Entry 6YNS (X-ray diffraction, 3.94 A resolution); this record covers chains C and Q of the 6 polymer chains in the assembly.

Chain C:
Name: Calmodulin-1
Organism: Homo sapiens
Reference sequence: P0DP23 (CALM1_HUMAN); residues 1-148 here correspond to UniProt positions 2-149 (UniProt number = residue number + 1)
Amino-acid sequence (148 residues; each row starts with the number of its first residue):
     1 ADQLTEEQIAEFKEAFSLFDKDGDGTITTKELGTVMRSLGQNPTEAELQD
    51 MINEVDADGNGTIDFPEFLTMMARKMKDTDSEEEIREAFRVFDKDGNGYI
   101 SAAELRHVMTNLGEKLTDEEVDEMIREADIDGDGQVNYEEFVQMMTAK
Unresolved in the structure: 1-4, 76-80, 147-148
Metal / ion sites: Ca2+ site 1: Asp20, Asp22, Asp24, Thr26, Glu31; Ca2+ site 2: Asn60, Thr62, Glu67
Swiss-Prot annotation at these positions:
  - binding site (Ca(2+)): Asp20, Asp22, Asp24, Thr26, Glu31, Asp56, Asp58, Asn60, Thr62, Glu67, Asp93, Asp95, Asn97, Tyr99, Glu104, Asp129, Asp131, Asp133, Gln135, Glu140
  - modified residue: Ala1 (N-acetylalanine), Lys21 (N6-acetyllysine), Thr44 (Phosphothreonine), Ser81 (Phosphoserine), Lys94 (N6-acetyllysine), Tyr99 (Phosphotyrosine), Ser101 (Phosphoserine), Thr110 (Phosphothreonine), Lys115 (N6,N6,N6-trimethyllysine), Tyr138 (Phosphotyrosine)
  - cross-link: Lys21 (Glycyl lysine isopeptide (Lys-Gly) (interchain with G-Cter in SUMO2))

Chain Q:
Name: Bifunctional adenylate cyclase toxin/hemolysin CyaA
Reference sequence: A0A380ZZA1 (A0A380ZZA1_BORPT); residues 458-481 here = UniProt positions 458-481
Amino-acid sequence (24 residues; numbered 458 to 481; the number before each row is that of its first residue):
   458 WGQRALQGAQAVAAAQRLVHAIAL
Unresolved in the structure: 479-481
From the paper describing this entry:
  - mutagenesis - R461E/L463A/R474E/L475A/H477S/I479A, R461E/R474E, L463A/L475A/H477S/I479A: abolished localization
  - mutagenesis - R461A/R474A, R461K/R474K, R461Q/R474Q: unchanged localization
  - mutagenesis - W458A/I479A, L475A/H477S/I479A: decreased localization
  - mutagenesis - W458A/L463A (4-fold), W458A/I479A, R461E/R474E, R461Q/R474Q, L475A/H477S/I479A (20-fold), H477S/I479A (20-fold): decreased binding to Calmodulin-1 (chain C)

Chain C / chain Q interface:
Residue-residue contacts - 21 pairs, chain C then chain Q:
  Glu14(C) with Gln464(Q), hydrogen bond; Gly465(Q); Ala468(Q)
  Phe19(C) with Ala472(Q), hydrophobic
  Met36(C) with Gln473(Q), hydrogen bond
  Leu39(C) with Gln473(Q)
  Met51(C) with Val476(Q); His477(Q)
  Val55(C) with Leu475(Q)
  Met71(C) with Leu475(Q); Val476(Q), hydrophobic
  Met72(C) with Ala471(Q); Ala472(Q)
  Arg74(C) with Leu475(Q); Ala478(Q)
  Lys75(C) with Arg474(Q); Leu475(Q)
  Ser81(C) with Arg474(Q)
  Glu82(C) with Ala471(Q); Arg474(Q), salt bridge
  Thr146(C) with Arg474(Q), hydrogen bond (backbone-side chain)
Interface residues without a listed pair, chain C (18 interface residues in all): Glu11, Ala15, Leu18, Leu32, Phe68
Interface residues without a listed pair, chain Q (12 interface residues in all): Val469
Interface features reported in the paper:
  - hot spots on chain Q (mutagenesis) - W458A/L463A (4-fold), W458A/I479A, L463A, R474Q, L475A, H477S, H477S/I479A (20-fold), I479A, I479L, I479V: decreased binding to Calmodulin-1 (chain C)

In short:
18 residues of chain C and 12 residues of chain Q are in contact; the contacts include 3 hydrogen bonds and 1
salt bridge. Polar pairs include Glu82(C)-Arg474(Q), Glu14(C)-Gln464(Q) and Met36(C)-Gln473(Q). From the
paper: W458A/L463A, W458A/I479A and R461E/R474E of chain Q, among others, reduce binding to Calmodulin-1
(chain C); R461E/L463A/R474E/L475A/H477S/I479A, R461E/R474E and L463A/L475A/H477S/I479A of chain Q abolish
localization; 17 substitutions were tested in all.
Here chain C is Calmodulin-1 (Homo sapiens) and chain Q is Bifunctional adenylate cyclase toxin/hemolysin
CyaA. Entry 6YNS (CaM-P458 complex (crystal form 2)) was determined by X-ray diffraction, deposited together
with 6YNU.
